Entry 5GI9 (X-ray diffraction, 1.40 A resolution); this record covers chain A.

# Chain A
Protein: Dopamine N-acetyltransferase
From: Drosophila melanogaster
Notes: EC 2.3.1.87
UniProtKB: Q94521 (DNAT_DROME); residues 21-230 here correspond to UniProt positions 56-265 (UniProt number = residue number + 35)
Sequence (215 residues; each row starts with the number of its first residue):
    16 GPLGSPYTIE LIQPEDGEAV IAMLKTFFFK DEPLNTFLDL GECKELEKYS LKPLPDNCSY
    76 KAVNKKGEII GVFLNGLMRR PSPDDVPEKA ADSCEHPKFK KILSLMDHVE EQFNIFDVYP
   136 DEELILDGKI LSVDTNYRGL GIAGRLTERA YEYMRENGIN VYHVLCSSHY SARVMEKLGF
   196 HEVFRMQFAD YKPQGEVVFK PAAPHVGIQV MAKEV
Unresolved in the structure: 16-20
Differences from the reference sequence: expression tag (16-20)
Residues lining bound ligands:
  - N-acetyltryptamine (7AN; N-[2-(1H-indol-3-yl)ethyl]ethanamide), molecule 1: Phe-43, Glu-47, Leu-49, Asn-50, Leu-61, Tyr-64, Phe-88, Phe-114, Ile-117, Met-121, Gly-143, Lys-144, Ile-145, Leu-146, Val-179, Leu-180, Ser-182
  - N-acetyltryptamine (7AN), molecule 2: His-184, Glu-197, Arg-200, Met-201, Gln-202, Val-221, Gly-222, Ile-223, Gln-224
  - coenzyme A (COA): Phe-43, Asp-46, Glu-47, Pro-48, Leu-146, Ser-147, Val-148, Arg-153, Gly-154, Leu-155, Gly-156, Ile-157, Ala-158, Leu-180, Cys-181, Ser-182, Ser-186, Val-189, Lys-192
  - (4S,5S)-1,2-dithiane-4,5-diol (D1D): Asp-46, Pro-48, Ser-183, Tyr-185, Ser-186, His-220
From the paper describing this entry:
  - binding site for N-acetyltryptamine: Phe-43, Tyr-64, Phe-114, Leu-146, Leu-180
  - binding site for coenzyme A: Leu-146, Lys-192
  - contacts within the chain: Asp-46/Arg-153, Tyr-64/Met-121
  - mutagenesis - M121A: decreased stability

# Summary
Chain A binds coenzyme A, N-acetyltryptamine and (4S,5S)-1,2-dithiane-4,5-diol. The paper reports a binding
site for N-acetyltryptamine at Phe-43, Tyr-64 and Phe-114 among others; M121A reduces stability.
Chain A is Dopamine N-acetyltransferase (Drosophila melanogaster); the structure, Crystal Structure of
Drosophila melanogaster Dopamine N-Acetyltransferase in Ternary Complex with CoA and Acetyl-Tryptamine, was
determined by X-ray diffraction together with 6K80, 5GI5 and 5GI7 from the same study.
